Entry 7MMN (X-ray diffraction, 3.57 A resolution); this record covers chains I and J of the 12 polymer chains in the assembly.

[Chain I]
Protein: Fusion glycoprotein F1, Fibritin
From: Human respiratory syncytial virus
UniProtKB: P03420 (FUS_HRSVA); residue numbers follow UniProt; this construct covers 137-513
Sequence (414 residues; each row starts with the number of its first residue):
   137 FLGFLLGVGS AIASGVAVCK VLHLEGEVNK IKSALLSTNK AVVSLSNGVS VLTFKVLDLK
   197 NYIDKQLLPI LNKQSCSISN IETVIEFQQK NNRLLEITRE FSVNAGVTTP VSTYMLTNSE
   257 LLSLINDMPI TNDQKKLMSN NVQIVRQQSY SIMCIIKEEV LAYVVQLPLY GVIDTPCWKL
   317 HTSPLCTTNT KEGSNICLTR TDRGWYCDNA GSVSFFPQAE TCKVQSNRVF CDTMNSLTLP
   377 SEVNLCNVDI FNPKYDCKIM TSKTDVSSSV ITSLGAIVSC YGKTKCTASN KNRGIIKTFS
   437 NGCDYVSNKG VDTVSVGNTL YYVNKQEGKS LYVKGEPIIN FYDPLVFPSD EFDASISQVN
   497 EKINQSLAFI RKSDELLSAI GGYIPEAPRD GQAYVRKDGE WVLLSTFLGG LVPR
Disordered / not traced: 510-550
Sequence notes: engineered mutation Cys-155 (Ser in P03420), Phe-190 (Ser in P03420), Leu-207 (Val in P03420), Cys-290 (Ser in P03420); variant Val-379 (Ile in P03420), Val-447 (Met in P03420)
Curated features (UniProtKB/Swiss-Prot):
  - region: Phe-137 to Val-157 (Fusion peptide)
  - glycosylation: Asn-500 (N-linked (GlcNAc...) asparagine)
  - natural variant: Glu-218 (E218A: In strain: Cold-passage attenuated), Val-379 (I379V: In strain: Cold-passage attenuated; this construct carries the variant), Val-447 (M447V: In strain: Cold-passage attenuated; this construct carries the variant)
  - mutagenesis: Cys-212 (C212S: No effect on F1 and F2 structure and glycosylation), Cys-313 (C313S: Impairs translation or folding of the F protein), Cys-322 (C322S: Impairs translation or folding of the F protein), Cys-333 (C333S: Impairs translation or folding of the F protein), Cys-343 (C343S: Impairs translation or folding of the F protein), Cys-358 (C358S: Impairs translation or folding of the F protein), Cys-367 (C367S: Impairs translation or folding of the F protein), Cys-382 (C382S: No effect on F1 and F2 structure and glycosylation), Cys-393 (C393S: Impairs translation or folding of the F protein), Cys-416 (C416S: Impairs translation or folding of the F protein), Cys-422 (C422S: No effect on F1 and F2 structure and glycosylation), Cys-439 (C439S: Impairs translation or folding of the F protein)
Disulfide bonds: Cys-155/Cys-290, Cys-313/Cys-343, Cys-322/Cys-333, Cys-358/Cys-367, Cys-382/Cys-393, Cys-416/Cys-422
From the paper describing this entry:
  - mutagenesis - L160S, N183K, N426D: abolished binding to AM14 Fab Heavy Chain (citing earlier work)
  - post-translational modification sites: Asn-500

[Chain J]
Protein: Fusion glycoprotein F2
From: Human respiratory syncytial virus
UniProtKB: P03420 (FUS_HRSVA); residue numbers follow UniProt; this construct covers 26-97
Sequence (72 residues; numbered 26 to 97; the number before each row is that of its first residue):
    26 QNITEEFYQS TCSAVSKGYL SALRTGWYTS VITIELSNIK ENKCNGTDAK VKLIKQELDK
    86 YKNAVTELQL LM
Curated features (UniProtKB/Swiss-Prot):
  - glycosylation (N-linked (GlcNAc...) asparagine): Asn-27, Asn-70
  - mutagenesis: Cys-37 (C37S: Impairs translation or folding of the F protein), Cys-69 (C69S: Impairs translation or folding of the F protein)

[How chain I and chain J interact]
Pairs across the interface (5; chain I residue first):
  Glu-218(I) with Lys-75(J)
  Asn-254(I) with Glu-92(J)
  Gln-279(I) with Leu-96(J)
  Leu-456(I) with Thr-50(J)
  Tyr-458(I) with Trp-52(J)
Interface residues without a listed pair, chain I (9 interface residues in all): Ile-221, Glu-222, Leu-258, Asn-276
Interface residues without a listed pair, chain J (12 interface residues in all): Arg-49, Gly-51, Asp-73, Ala-74, Lys-77, Leu-78, Leu-95

[Summary]
The interface between chain I and chain J involves 9 residues on one side and 12 on the other. UniProt lists
12 mutagenesis sites on chain I; 2 mutagenesis sites on chain J. From the paper: L160S, N183K and N426D of
chain I abolish binding to AM14 Fab Heavy Chain; a modification site at Asn-500(I).
Here chain I is Fusion glycoprotein F1, Fibritin and chain J is Fusion glycoprotein F2, both from Human
respiratory syncytial virus. Entry 7MMN (Crystal Structure of the Prefusion RSV F Glycoprotein bound by human
antibody AM14) was determined by X-ray diffraction (same publication as 7MPG).
